9AXK - chains M and D of the 10 polymer chains in the assembly; structure by electron microscopy, 3.80 A resolution.

== Chain M ==
Molecule: Surface protein gp120
Source organism: Human immunodeficiency virus 1
UniProt: A1EAI1 (A1EAI1_9HIV1); the construct lacks a stretch of the UniProt sequence and is renumbered around it, so the offset changes along the chain: 31-137 = UniProt 28-134; 141-325 = UniProt 135-319; 326-399 = UniProt 321-394; 401-512 = UniProt 395-506
Chain sequence (514 residues; each row starts with the number of its first residue; note: 4 numbers in that range are skipped by the numbering (no residue carries them; nothing is unmodelled there); numbers below 1 keep their minus sign (Met-4 is residue -4)):
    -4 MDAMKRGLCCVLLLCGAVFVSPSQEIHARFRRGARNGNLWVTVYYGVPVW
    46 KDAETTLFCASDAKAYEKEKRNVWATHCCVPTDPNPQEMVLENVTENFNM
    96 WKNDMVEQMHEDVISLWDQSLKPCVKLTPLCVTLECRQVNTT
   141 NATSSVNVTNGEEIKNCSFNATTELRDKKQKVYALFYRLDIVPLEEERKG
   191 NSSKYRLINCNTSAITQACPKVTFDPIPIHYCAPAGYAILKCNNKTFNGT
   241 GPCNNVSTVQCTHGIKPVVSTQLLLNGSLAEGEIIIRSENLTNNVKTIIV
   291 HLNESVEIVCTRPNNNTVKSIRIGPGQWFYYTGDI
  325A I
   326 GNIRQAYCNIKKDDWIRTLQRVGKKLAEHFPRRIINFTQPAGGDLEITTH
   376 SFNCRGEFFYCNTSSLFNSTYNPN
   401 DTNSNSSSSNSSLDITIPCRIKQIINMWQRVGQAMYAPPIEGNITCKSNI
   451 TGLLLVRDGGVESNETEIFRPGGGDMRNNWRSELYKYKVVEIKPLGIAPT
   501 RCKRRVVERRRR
Not modelled in the structure: -4 to 33, 141-151, 401-411, 506-512
Cystine bridges: Cys54-Cys73, Cys119-Cys209, Cys126-Cys200, Cys131-Cys157, Cys222-Cys251, Cys232-Cys243, Cys300-Cys333, Cys379-Cys446, Cys386-Cys419
Covalent attachments: N-acetylglucosamine (NAG) linked to Asn156, Asn160, Asn201, Asn234, Asn238, Asn245, Asn280, Asn293, Asn305, Asn361, Asn387, Asn393, Asn443, Asn449; glycan linked to Asn266
Differences from the reference sequence: initiating methionine (-4); expression tag (-3 to 30); conflict Asp47 (Glu44 in A1EAI1), Glu49 (Lys46 in A1EAI1), Lys65 (Val62 in A1EAI1), Arg66 (His63 in A1EAI1), Cys73 (Ala70 in A1EAI1), Leu165 (Ile159 in A1EAI1), Val308 (Arg302 in A1EAI1), Trp318 (Thr312 in A1EAI1), Tyr321 (Ala315 in A1EAI1), Gln364 (Ser359 in A1EAI1), Arg430 (Glu424 in A1EAI1), Gln433 (Arg427 in A1EAI1), Arg501 (Ala495 in A1EAI1), Cys502 (Ala496 in A1EAI1), Arg510 (Glu504 in A1EAI1), Arg511 (Lys505 in A1EAI1)

== Chain D ==
Molecule: Surface protein gp120
Source organism: Human immunodeficiency virus 1
UniProt: A1EAI1 (A1EAI1_9HIV1); the construct lacks a stretch of the UniProt sequence and is renumbered around it, so the offset changes along the chain: 31-135 = UniProt 28-132; 139-325 = UniProt 133-319; 326-399 = UniProt 321-394; 401-512 = UniProt 395-506
Chain sequence (514 residues; row label = number of the first residue in the row; note: 4 numbers in that range are skipped by the numbering (no residue carries them; nothing is unmodelled there); numbers below 1 keep their minus sign (Met-4 is residue -4)):
    -4 MDAMKRGLCCVLLLCGAVFVSPSQEIHARFRRGARNGNLWVTVYYGVPVW
    46 KDAETTLFCASDAKAYEKEKRNVWATHCCVPTDPNPQEMVLENVTENFNM
    96 WKNDMVEQMHEDVISLWDQSLKPCVKLTPLCVTLECRQVN
   139 TTNATSSVNVTNGEEIKNCSFNATTELRDKKQKVYALFYRLDIVPLEEER
   189 KGNSSKYRLINCNTSAITQACPKVTFDPIPIHYCAPAGYAILKCNNKTFN
   239 GTGPCNNVSTVQCTHGIKPVVSTQLLLNGSLAEGEIIIRSENLTNNVKTI
   289 IVHLNESVEIVCTRPNNNTVKSIRIGPGQWFYYTGDI
  325A I
   326 GNIRQAYCNIKKDDWIRTLQRVGKKLAEHFPRRIINFTQPAGGDLEITTH
   376 SFNCRGEFFYCNTSSLFNSTYNPN
   401 DTNSNSSSSNSSLDITIPCRIKQIINMWQRVGQAMYAPPIEGNITCKSNI
   451 TGLLLVRDGGVESNETEIFRPGGGDMRNNWRSELYKYKVVEIKPLGIAPT
   501 RCKRRVVERRRR
Not modelled in the structure: -4 to 33, 139-151, 401-411, 460-461, 506-512
Cystine bridges: Cys54-Cys73, Cys119-Cys209, Cys126-Cys200, Cys131-Cys157, Cys222-Cys251, Cys232-Cys243, Cys300-Cys333, Cys379-Cys446, Cys386-Cys419
Covalent attachments: N-acetylglucosamine (NAG) linked to Asn156, Asn160, Asn201, Asn234, Asn238, Asn245, Asn280, Asn293, Asn305, Asn361, Asn387, Asn393, Asn397, Asn443, Asn449; glycan linked to Asn266
Differences from the reference sequence: initiating methionine (-4); expression tag (-3 to 30); conflict Asp47 (Glu44 in A1EAI1), Glu49 (Lys46 in A1EAI1), Lys65 (Val62 in A1EAI1), Arg66 (His63 in A1EAI1), Cys73 (Ala70 in A1EAI1), Leu165 (Ile159 in A1EAI1), Val308 (Arg302 in A1EAI1), Trp318 (Thr312 in A1EAI1), Tyr321 (Ala315 in A1EAI1), Gln364 (Ser359 in A1EAI1), Arg430 (Glu424 in A1EAI1), Gln433 (Arg427 in A1EAI1), Arg501 (Ala495 in A1EAI1), Cys502 (Ala496 in A1EAI1), Arg510 (Glu504 in A1EAI1), Arg511 (Lys505 in A1EAI1)

== How chain M and chain D interact ==
Pairs across the interface (19):
  Glu164(M) with Cys126(D), hydrogen bond (backbone-side chain); Arg196(D), salt bridge; Cys200(D)
  Leu165(M) with Cys126(D), hydrophobic; Thr128(D)
  Arg166(M) with Thr123(D); Pro124(D); Cys126(D), hydrogen bond (backbone-backbone); Val127(D); Thr162(D)
  Asp167(M) with Thr128(D), hydrogen bond
  Lys168(M) with Thr128(D)
  Arg312(M) with Asn201(D), hydrogen bond (side chain-backbone)
  Pro315(M) with Cys200(D); Thr202(D); Ser203(D); Ala204(D)
  Gly316(M) with Asn201(D), hydrogen bond (backbone-backbone); Thr202(D), hydrogen bond (backbone-backbone)
Other interface residues (no listed pair), chain D (13 interface residues in all): Leu184

== Overview ==
Chain M and chain D form an interface of 8 and 13 residues respectively, with 6 hydrogen bonds and 1 salt
bridge. Polar contacts include Glu164(M)-Arg196(D), Glu164(M)-Cys126(D) and Asp167(M)-Thr128(D). Covalently
linked N-acetylglucosamine: at Asn156(M), Asn160(M), Asn201(M), Asn234(M), Asn238(M) and Asn245(M) and 8 more.
Both chains are Surface protein gp120 (Human immunodeficiency virus 1). Entry 9AXK (HIV 16055.v8.3 SOSIP Env
in Complex with Base and N611 Epitope pAbs from Rabbit 2463) was determined by electron microscopy (same
publication as 9ATZ, 9AXD, 9AXI, 9AY6, 9AYS and 9AYV).
